6K5M - chain A; structure by X-ray diffraction, 1.79 A resolution.

# Chain A
Name: Serotonin N-acetyltransferase 1, chloroplastic
Organism: Oryza sativa subsp. japonica
Notes: EC 2.3.1.87, 2.3.1.-
Reference sequence: Q5KQI6 (SNAT1_ORYSJ); numbering as in UniProt (aligned over 92-254)
Sequence (171 residues; each row starts with the number of its first residue):
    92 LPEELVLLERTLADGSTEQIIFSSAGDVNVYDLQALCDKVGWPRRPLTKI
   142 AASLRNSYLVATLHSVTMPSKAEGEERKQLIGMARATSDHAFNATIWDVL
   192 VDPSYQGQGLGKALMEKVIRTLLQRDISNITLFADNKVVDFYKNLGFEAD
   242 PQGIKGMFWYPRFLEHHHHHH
Not modelled in the structure: 102-108, 159-167
Construct notes: expression tag (255-262)
Modified residues: Mse-159 (selenomethionine); Mse-174, Mse-206, Mse-248 (selenomethionine; parent Met)

# Overview
Chain A is Serotonin N-acetyltransferase 1, chloroplastic (Oryza sativa subsp. japonica); the structure, The
crystal structure of a serotonin N-acetyltransferase from Oryza Sativa (Rice), was determined by X-ray
diffraction (same publication as 7DAI, 7DAJ, 7DAK and 7DAL).
